Entry 5ZGB (electron microscopy, 3.63 A resolution); this record covers chains A and B of the 17 polymer chains in the assembly.

# Chain A
Protein: PsaA
From: Cyanidioschyzon merolae (strain 10D)
Notes: EC 1.97.1.12
Reference sequence: Q85FY7 (PSAA_CYAM1); residue numbers follow UniProt; this construct covers 1-748
Amino-acid sequence (748 residues; each row starts with the number of its first residue):
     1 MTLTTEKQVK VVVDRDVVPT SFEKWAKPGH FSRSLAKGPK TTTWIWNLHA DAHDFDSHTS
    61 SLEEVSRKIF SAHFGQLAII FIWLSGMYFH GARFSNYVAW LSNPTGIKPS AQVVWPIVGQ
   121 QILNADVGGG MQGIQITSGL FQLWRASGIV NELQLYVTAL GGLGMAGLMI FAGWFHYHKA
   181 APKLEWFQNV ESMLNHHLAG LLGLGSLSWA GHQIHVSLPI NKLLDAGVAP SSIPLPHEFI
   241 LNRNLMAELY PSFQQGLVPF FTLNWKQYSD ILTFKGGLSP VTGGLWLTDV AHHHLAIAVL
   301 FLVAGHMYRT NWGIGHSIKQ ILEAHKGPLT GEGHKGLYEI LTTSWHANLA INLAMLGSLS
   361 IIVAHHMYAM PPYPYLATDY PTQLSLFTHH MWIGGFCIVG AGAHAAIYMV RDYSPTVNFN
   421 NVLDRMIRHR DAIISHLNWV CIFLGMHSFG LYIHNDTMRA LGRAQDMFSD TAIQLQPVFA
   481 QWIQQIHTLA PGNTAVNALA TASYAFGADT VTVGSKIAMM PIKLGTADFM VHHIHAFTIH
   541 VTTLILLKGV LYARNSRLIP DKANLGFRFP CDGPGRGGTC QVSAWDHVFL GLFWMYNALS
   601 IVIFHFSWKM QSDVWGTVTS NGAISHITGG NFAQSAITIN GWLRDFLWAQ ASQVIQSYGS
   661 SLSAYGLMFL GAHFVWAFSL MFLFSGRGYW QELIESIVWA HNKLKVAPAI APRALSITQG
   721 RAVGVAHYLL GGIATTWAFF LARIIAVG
Unresolved in the structure: 1-7
Ion coordination: chlorophyll a Mg site 1 near Q112 (its only coordinating residue here); chlorophyll a Mg site 2 near Q120 (its only coordinating residue here)
Residues lining bound ligands:
  - 1-dodecanol / beta-D-glucopyranose: R243, Q254, G256, V258
  - beta-carotene (BCR), molecule 1: I80, W83, L84, G200, L201, L204, G205, S208
  - beta-carotene (BCR), molecule 2: F81, Y88, T158, G161, G162, M165, L204, L207, S208
  - beta-carotene (BCR), molecule 3: W115, P116, I117
  - beta-carotene (BCR), molecule 4: L207, L257, F260, F261, L295, V299, L302, V303, H306, I314
  - beta-carotene (BCR), molecule 5: F260, W265, V299
  - beta-carotene (BCR), molecule 6: L337, I340, L341, A347, I351, A405, Y408, L423
  - beta-carotene (BCR), molecule 7: A354, M355, S358, I398, A401, G402, A405, T543, L546, L547, V550
  - beta-carotene (BCR), molecule 8: M668, G671, A672, F674, V675, L730, I733, A734, W737
  - chlorophyll a isomer (CL0): S448, F449, Y452, I534, Y596, N597, S600, I601, F604, I639, W642, L643, L647, W648, A651, I655, F669, A672, H673, W676, Y728, G732, T735, T736, F739
  - chlorophyll a (CLA), molecule 1: V9, V11, W186, N189, S192, H196, T310, N311, W312
  - chlorophyll a (CLA), molecule 2: V11, V13, R15, F70, F74, L168, M169, A172, F175, H176, A180, W186
  - chlorophyll a (CLA), molecule 3: V18, P19, T20, S21, F22, K24, W25, H30, E64, K68, S71, G75, I79, I170, G173, W174, Y177, H178
  - chlorophyll a (CLA), molecule 4: W25, H30, F31, L48, H49, A52, H53, F55, H58, K68, A72, G75, Q76, I79
  - chlorophyll a (CLA), molecule 5: W25, P28, W44, I45, W46, L48, H49
  - chlorophyll a (CLA), molecule 6: T42, I45, W46, I694, V698, H701, V706, P708, I710, P712, R713, L715
  - chlorophyll a (CLA), molecule 7: W46, F674, V675, F678, M681, F682, L715, Q719, A722, V723, A726, H727, L730
  - chlorophyll a (CLA), molecule 8: H49, A50, D51, A52, H53, D54, H346, L349, L353, F396, C397, V399, G400, A403, H404, I407, R411, F567, R568, W585, V588, L592, A726, L730
  - chlorophyll a (CLA), molecule 9: H53, F55, D56, I69, A72, H73, Q76, L77, I80, F81, L84, M165, W345, H346, N348, L349, N352, L353, L356
  - chlorophyll a (CLA), molecule 10: H53, Q76, I79, I80, W83, L356, I393, F396, C397
  - chlorophyll a (CLA), molecule 11: L62, H73, L184, F187, Q188, V190, M193, L194, H197, L198, L201, I318, Y338, L341, T342, T343, S344, W345, N348, I351, N352, M355, L356
  - chlorophyll a (CLA), molecule 12: F70, H73, F74, L77, F81, M165, M169, W186, F187, N189, S192, M193, H196, H197, G200, L201
  - chlorophyll a (CLA), molecule 13: I79, I82, Q112, V113, V114, W115, I117, Q120, L123, I170, A664, L667
  - chlorophyll a (CLA), molecule 14: I82, W83, S85, G86, M87, F89, H90, F94, Q112, W115, L163
  - chlorophyll a (CLA), molecule 15: W83, M87, H90, A111, Q112, I134, Q135, I136, T137, S138, L140, A664, Y665, W737, L741
  - chlorophyll a (CLA), molecule 16: W83, M87, T137, S138, L140, S385, T388, H389, W392, F396, M668, I733, T736, W737
  - chlorophyll a (CLA), molecule 17: W83, L84, Y88, S138, G139, L140, L143, L201, L202, L356, L359, S360, V363, M367, Y373, L386, H389, H390, I393
  - chlorophyll a (CLA), molecule 18: A146, L201, L202, G205, S206, W209, Q213, L285, L287, V290, H293, H294, I297, F301, L359, I362, V363, H366, M367, P372, Y373
  - chlorophyll a (CLA), molecule 19: S147, G148, I149, Q154, V157, T158, G205, S208, W209, G211, H212, H215, V216, P236, H237, I240
  - chlorophyll a (CLA), molecule 20: L153, Q154, V157, L235, H237, L241
  - chlorophyll a (CLA), molecule 21: L194, L198, L202, L300, F301, A304, M307, Y308, I318, I321, L322, M355, M426, L547, V550
  - chlorophyll a (CLA), molecule 22: N195, H196, A199, G200, L204, L302, H306, M307, Y308, T310, W312, I314
  - chlorophyll a (CLA), molecule 23: L207, S208, A210, G211, I214, H215, I240, R243, F253, G256, L257, Y268, I271, L272, L295
  - chlorophyll a (CLA), molecule 24: F260, W265, K266, Y268, S269, L272, T273, F274, H292, L295, A296, V299, L300, V303, N497
  - chlorophyll a (CLA), molecule 25: F260, F261, L263
  - chlorophyll a (CLA), molecule 26: T273, F274, G276, G277, L285, D289, V290, H292, H293, A296, L300, H366, M370, P372, T501, A502
  - chlorophyll a (CLA), molecule 27: F274, T494, A495, V496, N497, A498
  - chlorophyll a (CLA), molecule 28: V303, H306, M307, I314, G315, H316, Q320
  - chlorophyll a (CLA), molecule 29: M307, H316, Q320, I321, A324, H325
  - chlorophyll a (CLA), molecule 30: I321, L322, H325, T330, H334, L337, L341, V422, L423, M426
  - chlorophyll a (CLA), molecule 31: A324, H325, K326, G327, P328, L329
  - chlorophyll a (CLA), molecule 32: L329, T330, V422, R425, M426, H429, A432, I433, H436
  - chlorophyll a (CLA), molecule 33: M355, S358, L359, I362, H365, H366, Y368, A369, M370, A502, S503, A505, F506
  - chlorophyll a (CLA), molecule 34: S358, I361, I362, H365, M391, I398, T538, I539, T542, T543, M595, A598, L599, V602
  - chlorophyll a (CLA), molecule 35: H365, Y368, F387, F479, A480, I483, Q484, A505, F506, I522, L524, H532, H535, I539, V602, H605, F606, K609
  - chlorophyll a (CLA), molecule 36: A432, H436, W439
  - chlorophyll a (CLA), molecule 37: I433, L437, W439, V440, A536, I539, H540, T543, L547
  - chlorophyll a (CLA), molecule 38: S435, N438, W439, I442
  - chlorophyll a (CLA), molecule 39: N438, C441, I442, G445, M446, F449, G450, I453, F537, V541, L544, I545, L590, F593, W594
  - chlorophyll a (CLA), molecule 40: W439, I442, F443, M446, H447
  - chlorophyll a (CLA), molecule 41: W439, V440, F443, L444, Q476, P477, V478, F479, A480, D528, F529, H532, H533, A536, H540
  - chlorophyll a (CLA), molecule 42: M446, H447, G450, L451, I453, H454, T457, M458, L461, R463, D466, F468, I473
  - chlorophyll a (CLA), molecule 43: F449, I453, D456, F537, F593, W594, N597, I639, L643, W676, Y728
  - chlorophyll a (CLA), molecule 44: T457, A460, L461
  - chlorophyll a (CLA), molecule 45: W482, I483, I486, H487, A490, T494, A495, A502, F506
  - chlorophyll a (CLA), molecule 46: L643, L647, W648
  - chlorophyll a (CLA), molecule 47: L667, M668, L670, G671, H673, F674, W676, A677
  - chlorophyll a (CLA), molecule 48: F674, A677, F678, L680, M681, F684, S685, Y689, W690, L693
  - chlorophyll a (CLA), molecule 49: I697, A700, H701, L704, V706
  - chlorophyll a (CLA), molecule 50: W699, A700, K703, L704
  - phylloquinone (PQN): W46, M681, F682, S685, G686, R687, W690, I694, R713, A714, L715, S716, G720
  - 4Fe-4S cluster (SF4): P570, C571, G573, P574, T579, C580, I717
Curated features (UniProtKB/Swiss-Prot):
  - binding site ([4Fe-4S] cluster): C571, C580
  - binding site (chlorophyll a'): H673
  - binding site (chlorophyll a): M681, Y689
  - binding site (phylloquinone): W690

# Chain B
Protein: PsaB
From: Cyanidioschyzon merolae (strain 10D)
Notes: EC 1.97.1.12
Reference sequence: Q85FY6 (PSAB_CYAM1); numbering as in UniProt (aligned over 1-732)
Amino-acid sequence (732 residues; row label = number of the first residue in the row):
     1 MATKFPKFSQ ALASDPTTRR IWYGIATAHD FESHDGMTEE NLYQKIFASH FGHLAIIFLW
    61 TSGNLFHVAW QGNFEQWVAN PLKTKPLAHA IWDPHFGQAA LKAFTRGDTV ANISYSGVYH
   121 WWYTIGIRNN VELYTGALGL LVLSAVFLLA GWLHIQPKFK PSLSWFKNNE SRLNHHLAGL
   181 FGVSSLAWTG HLVHVAIPAS RGQHVGWDNF IMTPPHPAGL QPFFTGNWSV YAQSPDSMQH
   241 VFGTSQGAGT AILTFLGGFH PQTQSLWLTD MAHHHLAIAV IFIVAGHMYR TNFGIGHNLK
   301 TILEAHRPPS GRLGKGHIGI YQTLTNSLHF QLGLALASLS VVTSLVAQHM YAMPPYAYMA
   361 FDYVTQSALY THHQYIAGLL IVGAFAHGAI FFIRDYDPEQ NQDNVLARML AHKEAVISHL
   421 SWVSLFLGFH TLGLYVHNDV VVAFGNPEKQ ILIEPIFAQW IQATSGKMLY GFQVLLSSST
   481 SNASVAAQQL WLPGWLEAVN NESNSLFLTI GPGDFLVHHA IALGLHTTTL ILVKGALDAR
   541 GSKLMPDKKD FGYSFPCDGP GRGGTCDISA WDAFYLAMFW MLNTIGWVTF YWHWKHLSLW
   601 QGNVAQFNES STYLMGWLRD YLWLNSSPLI NGYNPYGMNS LAVWSWMFLF AHLVWATGFM
   661 FLISWRGYWQ ELIETLAWAH ERTPLANLIR WKDKPVALSI VQARLVGLVH FTVGYILTYA
   721 AFVIASTAGK FS
Unresolved in the structure: 1
Residues lining bound ligands:
  - (2S)-2,3-dihydroxypropyl octadecanoate (3XQ): H430, L434, I451, I453
  - beta-carotene (BCR), molecule 1: F5, I25, I689
  - beta-carotene (BCR), molecule 2: L54, I57, F58, F147, G179, V183, S184, L186
  - beta-carotene (BCR), molecule 3: F58, L65, W121, W122, I125, G136, L140, W207
  - beta-carotene (BCR), molecule 4: L186, L220, I283, V284, H287, I295
  - beta-carotene (BCR), molecule 5: F330, G333, L334, A337, V341, I381, A384, F385, G388, F391, F392, A536
  - beta-carotene (BCR), molecule 6: M409, V533, L537
  - beta-carotene (BCR), molecule 7: F429, L432, G433, V436
  - beta-carotene (BCR), molecule 8: W646, M647, F650, W669, L672, I673, L676
  - chlorophyll a (CLA), molecule 1: F5, F8, G24, I25, A28, H29, F31, H34, K45, S49, G52, H53, I56
  - chlorophyll a (CLA), molecule 2: T18, I21, W22, I673, L676, A677, H680, I689, R690, W691, K692, D693, P695, V696, L698
  - chlorophyll a (CLA), molecule 3: W22, F650, L653, V654, T657, M660, F661, L698, V706, V709, H710, V713
  - chlorophyll a (CLA), molecule 4: I25, A26, T27, A28, H29, D30, H329, L332, L336, L379, L380, V382, G383, A386, H387, I390, R394, Y553, S554, W571, F574, M578, L705, V709, V713
  - chlorophyll a (CLA), molecule 5: H29, F31, E32, Y43, I46, S49, H50, H53, L54, I57, F166, R172, H176, L180, F181, L328, H329, Q331, L332, A335, L336, L339
  - chlorophyll a (CLA), molecule 6: H29, H53, I56, I57, W60, I376, L379, L380
  - chlorophyll a (CLA), molecule 7: F47, F51, V146, F147, L149, A150, L153, H154, F159, P161, W165
  - chlorophyll a (CLA), molecule 8: F47, H50, F51, L54, W121, W165, F166, N168, S171, R172, H175, H176, G179, L180, F181, Y356
  - chlorophyll a (CLA), molecule 9: I56, L59, W60, S62, G63, F66, H67, W70, Q71, H89, A90, I91, W92, L141
  - chlorophyll a (CLA), molecule 10: F58, W60, T61, S116, G117, V118, W121, S184, A187, L339, V342, T343, V346, M350, Y356, L369, H372, H373, I376, L380
  - chlorophyll a (CLA), molecule 11: W60, N64, H67, V68, A88, H89, N112, I113, S114, Y115, S116, V643, W644, M647, L717
  - chlorophyll a (CLA), molecule 12: W60, N64, Y115, S116, V118, A368, T371, H372, Y375, I376, L379, W644, M647, I716, L717, Y719, A720, I724
  - chlorophyll a (CLA), molecule 13: H89, A90, I91, W92, D93, H95, F96, N112, A642, V643, W646
  - chlorophyll a (CLA), molecule 14: W92, P94, H95
  - chlorophyll a (CLA), molecule 15: W121, T124, I125, L180, F181, S184, S185, W188, L192, L268, M271, H274, H275, I278, F282, V342, L345, V346, H349, M350, P355, Y356
  - chlorophyll a (CLA), molecule 16: I125, G126, I127, E132, T135, G136, S184, A187, W188, G190, H191, H194, V195, V205, G206, W207, F210
  - chlorophyll a (CLA), molecule 17: W165, N168, S171, H175, T291, N292, F293
  - chlorophyll a (CLA), molecule 18: N169, R172, L173, H176, L177, F181, F282, L299, L303, Y321, L324, Q331, L334, A335, S338, L339, V342
  - chlorophyll a (CLA), molecule 19: L173, L177, I281, F282, A285, M288, Y289, L299, I302
  - chlorophyll a (CLA), molecule 20: N174, H175, A178, G179, V183, I283, H287, Y289, R290, T291, F293, G294, I295
  - chlorophyll a (CLA), molecule 21: L186, A187, T189, G190, V193, H194, F210, I211, T213, P214, P215, H216, G219, L220, Y231, I252, L253, L276
  - chlorophyll a (CLA), molecule 22: W228, S229, Y231, A232, L253, F255, H273, L276, A277, V280, I281, L490
  - chlorophyll a (CLA), molecule 23: F255, G258, L266, D270, M271, H273, H274, A277, I278, I281, L345, H349, M353, W491, W495
  - chlorophyll a (CLA), molecule 24: V284, H287, M288, I295, G296, H297
  - chlorophyll a (CLA), molecule 25: M288, H297, T301, I302, A305, H306
  - chlorophyll a (CLA), molecule 26: I302, L303, H306, L313, H317, I320, F330, V405, L406, M409
  - chlorophyll a (CLA), molecule 27: A305, H306, R307, P308, P309, S310, R312, L313
  - chlorophyll a (CLA), molecule 28: R312, L313, G314, V405, R408, M409, H412, A415, V416, H419
  - chlorophyll a (CLA), molecule 29: L334, A337, S338, V341, L345, Q348, H349, Y351, A352, M353, L506, F507
  - chlorophyll a (CLA), molecule 30: V341, S344, L345, Q348, Q374, G378, I381, F385, G524, L525, T528, T529, L532, M581, T584, I585
  - chlorophyll a (CLA), molecule 31: Q348, Y351, Y370, Q374, F457, A458, W460, I461, Q462, F507, L508, I510, D514, H518, I521, L525, V588, Y591, W592, K595
  - chlorophyll a (CLA), molecule 32: A415, H419, W422
  - chlorophyll a (CLA), molecule 33: V416, L420, V423, A522, L525, H526, T529
  - chlorophyll a (CLA), molecule 34: S418, H419, S421, W422, L425
  - chlorophyll a (CLA), molecule 35: S421, S424, L425, G428, F429, L432, L523, T527, L530, I531, L576, F579, W580
  - chlorophyll a (CLA), molecule 36: W422, L425, F426, F429, H430
  - chlorophyll a (CLA), molecule 37: W422, V423, F426, L427, I453, E454, P455, I456, F457, A458, D514, F515, H518, H519, A522, H526
  - chlorophyll a (CLA), molecule 38: F429, G433, L434, V436, H437, V440, V441, K449, I451
  - chlorophyll a (CLA), molecule 39: T431, L432, V436, D439, V440, L523, F579, W580, N583, W587, L614, L618, L622, W655, F711
  - chlorophyll a (CLA), molecule 40: T431, L432, Y435, V517, A520, L523, N583, W587, F590, L614, W617, L622, S626, I630, F648, H652, W655, F711, Y715, T718, Y719, F722
  - chlorophyll a (CLA), molecule 41: F457, W460, F472
  - chlorophyll a (CLA), molecule 42: W460, I461, T464, S465, L475, L476, A483, W491, W495, F507
  - chlorophyll a (CLA), molecule 43: L475, N482, A483, A486, A487, L490, W491
  - chlorophyll a (CLA), molecule 44: W646, L649, F650, H652, L653, W655, A656, F659
  - chlorophyll a (CLA), molecule 45: L653, A656, T657, F659, M660, I663, S664, Y668, W669, L672
  - chlorophyll a (CLA), molecule 46: L676, A679, H680, T683, A686, I689
  - chlorophyll a (CLA), molecule 47: W678, A679, R682, T683, P684
  - chlorophyll a (CLA), molecule 48: P684, L685, I689
  - phylloquinone (PQN): I21, W22, I25, M660, F661, S664, W665, R666, W669, A697, L698, A703
  - 4Fe-4S cluster (SF4): C557, D558, G559, P560, T565, C566, W665, I700, R704
Curated features (UniProtKB/Swiss-Prot):
  - binding site ([4Fe-4S] cluster): C557, C566
  - binding site (chlorophyll a): H652, M660, Y668
  - binding site (phylloquinone): W669

# How chain A and chain B interact
Pairs across the interface (158):
  V118(A) - F444(B)
  V118(A) - K449(B)
  G119(A) - F444(B)
  Q120(A) - F444(B)
  I122(A) - F444(B)  hydrophobic
  L123(A) - F444(B)  hydrophobic
  D431(A) - W678(B)
  A432(A) - W678(B)
  I434(A) - T675(B)
  S435(A) - T675(B)
  S435(A) - A679(B)
  N438(A) - L672(B)
  N438(A) - T675(B)
  N438(A) - L676(B)
  D456(A) - Y633(B)  hydrogen bond
  D456(A) - W646(B)
  D456(A) - L649(B)
  T457(A) - W646(B)
  R459(A) - Y633(B)
  R459(A) - N634(B)
  R459(A) - P635(B)
  A460(A) - Y633(B)  hydrophobic
  A460(A) - M638(B)
  A460(A) - W646(B)
  L461(A) - H95(B)
  L461(A) - F96(B)  hydrophobic
  L461(A) - G97(B)
  L461(A) - A100(B)
  G462(A) - A99(B)
  G462(A) - M638(B)
  R463(A) - P94(B)  hydrogen bond (side chain-backbone)
  R463(A) - H95(B)  hydrogen bond (side chain-backbone)
  R463(A) - G97(B)
  I545(A) - Y668(B)
  K548(A) - Y668(B)
  K548(A) - E671(B)  hydrogen bond (side chain-backbone)
  K548(A) - L672(B)
  Y552(A) - E671(B)
  Y552(A) - T675(B)
  S556(A) - E671(B)
  R557(A) - E674(B)
  L558(A) - Q670(B)
  K562(A) - E671(B)
  C571(A) - P560(B)  hydrophobic
  D572(A) - P560(B)
  G573(A) - P560(B)
  P574(A) - C557(B)  hydrophobic
  P574(A) - G559(B)
  R576(A) - R666(B)  hydrogen bond (backbone-side chain)
  G577(A) - R19(B)
  G577(A) - R666(B)  hydrogen bond (backbone-side chain)
  G578(A) - R666(B)  hydrogen bond (backbone-side chain)
  C580(A) - W665(B)  hydrophobic
  C580(A) - R666(B)
  C580(A) - G667(B)  hydrogen bond (backbone-backbone)
  C580(A) - Y668(B)
  C580(A) - I700(B)  hydrophobic
  Q581(A) - I663(B)
  Q581(A) - S664(B)
  Q581(A) - W665(B)  hydrogen bond (side chain-backbone)
  Q581(A) - G667(B)
  Q581(A) - Y668(B)  hydrogen bond (backbone-backbone)
  V582(A) - G667(B)
  V582(A) - E671(B)
  H587(A) - Y668(B)
  H587(A) - E671(B)  salt bridge
  F589(A) - I663(B)  hydrophobic
  L590(A) - S664(B)
  L590(A) - Y668(B)  hydrophobic
  F593(A) - I663(B)  hydrophobic
  Q634(A) - P635(B)
  N640(A) - I630(B)
  N640(A) - Y633(B)  hydrogen bond (side chain-backbone)
  N640(A) - L649(B)
  L643(A) - I630(B)  hydrophobic
  L643(A) - L649(B)  hydrophobic
  R644(A) - I630(B)  hydrogen bond (side chain-backbone)
  R644(A) - N631(B)
  R644(A) - Y633(B)  hydrogen bond (side chain-backbone)
  R644(A) - N634(B)
  R644(A) - P635(B)
  W648(A) - W623(B)  hydrogen bond (side chain-backbone)
  W648(A) - S626(B)
  W648(A) - S627(B)
  S652(A) - W623(B)
  I655(A) - M615(B)  hydrophobic
  I655(A) - L618(B)  hydrophobic
  I655(A) - R619(B)
  Q656(A) - R619(B)
  Q656(A) - W623(B)
  Y658(A) - D439(B)  hydrogen bond
  Y658(A) - V442(B)  hydrophobic
  Y658(A) - A443(B)  hydrophobic
  Y658(A) - Y613(B)  hydrophobic
  Y658(A) - M615(B)  hydrophobic
  G659(A) - A443(B)  hydrogen bond (backbone-backbone)
  G659(A) - G445(B)
  S663(A) - A443(B)  hydrogen bond (side chain-backbone)
  G666(A) - M615(B)
  L667(A) - D439(B)
  L667(A) - V440(B)  hydrophobic
  L667(A) - A443(B)  hydrophobic
  L667(A) - F444(B)  hydrophobic
  F669(A) - L618(B)  hydrophobic
  L670(A) - D439(B)
  L670(A) - M615(B)
  L670(A) - L618(B)  hydrophobic
  F674(A) - L432(B)  hydrophobic
  W676(A) - W655(B)  hydrophobic
  W676(A) - F659(B)  hydrophobic
  L680(A) - F659(B)  hydrophobic
  L683(A) - L662(B)
  L683(A) - I663(B)  hydrophobic
  L683(A) - W665(B)
  F684(A) - D567(B)
  F684(A) - Y575(B)  hydrogen bond (backbone-side chain)
  F684(A) - F579(B)  hydrophobic
  F684(A) - F659(B)  hydrophobic
  F684(A) - L662(B)  hydrophobic
  F684(A) - I663(B)  hydrophobic
  F684(A) - W665(B)
  S685(A) - L576(B)
  S685(A) - W665(B)
  G686(A) - C566(B)
  R687(A) - R562(B)
  R687(A) - G563(B)
  R687(A) - G564(B)  hydrogen bond (side chain-backbone)
  R687(A) - C566(B)  hydrogen bond (backbone-backbone)
  G688(A) - T565(B)
  G688(A) - C566(B)  hydrogen bond (backbone-backbone)
  G688(A) - D567(B)
  G688(A) - I568(B)
  Y689(A) - I531(B)
  Y689(A) - K534(B)
  Y689(A) - C566(B)
  Y689(A) - D567(B)  hydrogen bond (backbone-backbone)
  Y689(A) - D572(B)
  Y689(A) - L576(B)  hydrophobic
  Q691(A) - L544(B)
  E692(A) - K534(B)  salt bridge
  E692(A) - S542(B)
  E692(A) - L544(B)
  E692(A) - K548(B)  salt bridge
  E692(A) - I568(B)
  L693(A) - I417(B)  hydrophobic
  L693(A) - L530(B)  hydrophobic
  L693(A) - K534(B)
  E695(A) - K543(B)  salt bridge
  E695(A) - L544(B)
  S696(A) - E414(B)
  S696(A) - I417(B)
  S696(A) - S418(B)
  I697(A) - S421(B)
  W699(A) - E414(B)
  W699(A) - A415(B)  hydrophobic
  A700(A) - S418(B)
  I717(A) - G564(B)
  I717(A) - C566(B)  hydrophobic
Interface residues without a listed pair, chain A (79 interface residues in all): F449, I453, L544, T579, I639, A651, R721
Interface residues without a listed pair, chain B (83 interface residues in all): D538, P556, L614, G632, A642, S645, F648, L653, S699

# Summary
Chain A and chain B form an interface of 79 and 83 residues respectively, with 22 hydrogen bonds and 4 salt
bridges. Among the polar pairs are H587(A)-E671(B), E692(A)-K534(B) and E692(A)-K548(B).
Chain A is PsaA and chain B is PsaB, both from Cyanidioschyzon merolae (strain 10D); the structure, Cryo-EM
structure of the red algal PSI-LHCR, was determined by electron microscopy together with 5ZGH from the same
study.
